Entry 2PBW (X-ray diffraction, 2.50 A resolution); this record covers chains A and B.

== Chain A (and B) ==
Molecule: Glutamate receptor, ionotropic kainate 1
Organism: Rattus norvegicus
Notes: chain B of this document is another copy of the same molecule, construct and numbering; everything in this record applies to it too
Reference sequence: P22756 (GRIK1_RAT); the construct has insertions or renumbered stretches relative to UniProt, so the offset changes along the chain: 2-116 = UniProt 445-559; 119-257 = UniProt 682-820
Amino-acid sequence (257 residues; row label = number of the first residue in the row):
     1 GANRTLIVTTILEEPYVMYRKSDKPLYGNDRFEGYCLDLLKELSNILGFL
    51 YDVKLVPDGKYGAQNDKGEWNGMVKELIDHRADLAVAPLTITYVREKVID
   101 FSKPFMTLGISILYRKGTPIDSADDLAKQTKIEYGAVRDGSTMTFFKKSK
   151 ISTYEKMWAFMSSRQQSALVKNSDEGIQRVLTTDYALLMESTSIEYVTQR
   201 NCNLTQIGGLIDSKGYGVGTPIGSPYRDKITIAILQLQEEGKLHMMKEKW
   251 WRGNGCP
Not modelled in the structure: 1-3, 252-257 (chain B: 1-3, 257)
Construct notes: expression tag (1); linker (117-118)
Residues lining bound ligands: domoic acid (DOQ; (2S,3S,4S)-2-carboxy-4-[(1Z,3E,5R)-5-carboxy-1-methyl-1,3-hexadienyl]-3-pyrrolidineacetic acid): Glu13, Gly59, Lys60, Tyr61, Gly62, Pro88, Leu89, Thr90, Arg95, Val137, Arg138, Asp139, Gly140, Ser141, Thr142, Ser173, Glu190, Tyr216
UniProt features mapped onto this chain:
  - binding site (L-glutamate): Pro88, Thr90, Arg95, Ser141, Thr142, Glu190
  - glycosylation (N-linked (GlcNAc...) asparagine): Asn3, Asn203
  - modified residue: Ser162 (Phosphoserine), Thr198 (Phosphothreonine)

== Interface between chain A and chain B ==
Contacting residue pairs (40):
  Ile91(A) - Leu235(B)  hydrophobic
  Thr92(A) - Leu235(B)
  Thr92(A) - Glu239(B)
  Tyr93(A) - Ile232(B)  hydrophobic
  Tyr93(A) - Leu235(B)  hydrophobic
  Tyr93(A) - Gln236(B)
  Tyr93(A) - Glu239(B)  hydrogen bond (backbone-side chain)
  Glu96(A) - Lys103(B)  salt bridge
  Glu96(A) - Thr231(B)
  Glu96(A) - Ile232(B)
  Glu96(A) - Leu235(B)
  Phe101(A) - Lys103(B)  hydrogen bond (backbone-side chain)
  Ser102(A) - Lys103(B)
  Lys103(A) - Ile91(B)
  Lys103(A) - Glu96(B)  salt bridge
  Lys103(A) - Phe101(B)  hydrogen bond (side chain-backbone)
  Lys103(A) - Ser102(B)
  Pro104(A) - Pro104(B)
  Thr107(A) - Thr107(B)
  Thr107(A) - Ser213(B)  hydrogen bond
  Phe145(A) - Glu239(B)
  Asp212(A) - Gln238(B)
  Ser213(A) - Thr107(B)  hydrogen bond
  Ser213(A) - Gln238(B)  hydrogen bond (backbone-side chain)
  Arg227(A) - Arg227(B)
  Arg227(A) - Asp228(B)  salt bridge
  Asp228(A) - Arg227(B)  salt bridge
  Thr231(A) - Glu96(B)
  Ile232(A) - Tyr93(B)  hydrophobic
  Ile232(A) - Glu96(B)
  Leu235(A) - Ile91(B)  hydrophobic
  Leu235(A) - Thr92(B)
  Leu235(A) - Tyr93(B)  hydrophobic
  Leu235(A) - Glu96(B)
  Gln236(A) - Tyr93(B)
  Gln238(A) - Asp212(B)
  Gln238(A) - Ser213(B)  hydrogen bond (side chain-backbone)
  Glu239(A) - Thr92(B)
  Glu239(A) - Tyr93(B)  hydrogen bond (side chain-backbone)
  Glu239(A) - Phe145(B)
Interface residues without a listed pair, chain A (25 interface residues in all): Lys97, Asp100, Ile151, Glu240, Met245
Interface residues without a listed pair, chain B (26 interface residues in all): Lys97, Asp100, Ile151, Lys214, Glu240, Met245

== Summary ==
Chain A and chain B form an interface of 25 and 26 residues respectively, with 8 hydrogen bonds and 4 salt
bridges. Polar contacts include Glu96(A)-Lys103(B), Arg227(A)-Asp228(B) and Tyr93(A)-Glu239(B). Chain A binds
domoic acid. From UniProt: 6 L-glutamate-binding residues on chain A.
Both chains are Glutamate receptor, ionotropic kainate 1 (Rattus norvegicus). Entry 2PBW (Crystal Structure of
the Ligand-Binding Core of iGluR5 in Complex with the Partial agonist Domoic Acid ...) was determined by X-ray
diffraction, deposited together with 1VSO.
